8IPP - chains A and B; structure by X-ray diffraction, 2.01 A resolution.

# Chain A
Molecule: 93del-T12
Sequence (16 nucleotides; each row starts with the number of its first residue):
     1 GGGGTGGGAG GTGGGT
Bound ions: K+ site 1: DG1, DG2, DG3, DG6, DG7, DG10, DG13, DG14; K+ site 2: DG1, DG2, DG6, DG13; K+ site 3: DG3, DG4, DG7, DG8, DG10, DG11, DG14, DG15

# Chain B
Protein: DARPin protein 2E4
Organism: synthetic construct
Notes: antibody fragment or engineered binder
Sequence (136 residues; each row starts with the number of its first residue):
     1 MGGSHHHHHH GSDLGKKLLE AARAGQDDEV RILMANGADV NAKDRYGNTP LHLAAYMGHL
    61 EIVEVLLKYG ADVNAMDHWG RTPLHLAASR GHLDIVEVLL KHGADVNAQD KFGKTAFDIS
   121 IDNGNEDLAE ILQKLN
Disordered / not traced: 1-10

# Chain A / chain B interface
Pairs across the interface (24):
  DG4(A) - Arg23(B)  base contact
  DG4(A) - Ala24(B)  base contact
  DG4(A) - Tyr56(B)  hydrogen bond to the phosphate
  DG4(A) - Met57(B)  base contact
  DG4(A) - Arg90(B)  salt bridge to the phosphate
  DT5(A) - Met57(B)  phosphate contact
  DG8(A) - Arg23(B)  base contact
  DG8(A) - Ala24(B)  base contact
  DG8(A) - Gln26(B)  sugar contact
  DG11(A) - Arg23(B)  hydrogen bond to the base
  DG11(A) - Arg45(B)  hydrogen bond to the phosphate
  DT12(A) - Arg45(B)  salt bridge to the phosphate
  DG14(A) - Tyr46(B)  sugar contact
  DG15(A) - Arg23(B)  base contact
  DG15(A) - Tyr46(B)  hydrogen bond to the phosphate
  DT16(A) - Arg23(B)  base contact
  DT16(A) - Asp44(B)  base contact
  DT16(A) - Tyr46(B)  base contact
  DT16(A) - Asn48(B)  base contact
  DT16(A) - Leu53(B)  base contact
  DT16(A) - Tyr56(B)  base contact
  DT16(A) - Trp79(B)  phosphate contact
  DT16(A) - Arg81(B)  salt bridge to the phosphate
  DT16(A) - Leu86(B)  phosphate contact
Interface residues without a listed pair, chain A (9 interface residues in all): DG3

# Overview
The interface between chain A and chain B involves 9 residues on one side and 14 on the other; the contacts
include 4 hydrogen bonds and 3 salt bridges. Polar contacts include DG11(A)-Arg23(B), DG4(A)-Tyr56(B) and
DG11(A)-Arg45(B).
Chain A is 93del-T12 and chain B is DARPin protein 2E4 (synthetic construct); the structure, Crystal structure
of the complex between an ankyrin and a parallel G-quadruplex, was determined by X-ray diffraction, deposited
together with 8IPF.
